PDB entry 1BIM | X-ray diffraction, 2.80 A resolution | chains A and B

== Chain A ==
Protein: Renin
From: Homo sapiens
Notes: EC 3.4.23.15
Reference sequence: P00797 (RENI_HUMAN); the construct lacks a stretch of the UniProt sequence and is renumbered around it, so the offset changes along the chain: -2 to 46 = UniProt 70-118; 47-97 = UniProt 121-171; 99-160 = UniProt 172-233; 161-240 = UniProt 238-317; 2 more segments
Sequence (337 residues; each row starts with the number of its first residue; note: 2 numbers in that range are skipped by the numbering (no residue carries them; nothing is unmodelled there); a row labelled like 46A-46B holds insertion residues (46A, then the next letters in order); numbers below 1 keep their minus sign (Gly-2 is residue -2)):
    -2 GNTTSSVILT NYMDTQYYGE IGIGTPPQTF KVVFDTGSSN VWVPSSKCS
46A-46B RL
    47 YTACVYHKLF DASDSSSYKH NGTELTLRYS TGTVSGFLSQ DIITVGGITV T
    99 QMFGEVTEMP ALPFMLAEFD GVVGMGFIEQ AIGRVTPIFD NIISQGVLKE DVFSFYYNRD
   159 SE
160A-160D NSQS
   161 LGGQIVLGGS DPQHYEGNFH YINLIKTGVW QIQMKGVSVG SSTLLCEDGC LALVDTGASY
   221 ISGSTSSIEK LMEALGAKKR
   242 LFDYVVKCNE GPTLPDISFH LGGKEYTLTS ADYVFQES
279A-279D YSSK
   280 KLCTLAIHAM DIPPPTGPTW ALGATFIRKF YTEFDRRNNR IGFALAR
Not modelled in the structure: 160A-160C
Disulfides: Cys45-Cys50, Cys206-Cys210, Cys249-Cys282
Ligand contacts: P2-P3 butanediamide renin inhibitor (3) (0QB; (2S)-2-[(2-amino-1,3-thiazol-4-yl)methyl]-N~1~-{(1S,2S)-1-(cyclohexylmethyl)-2-hydroxy-2-[(3R)-1,5,5-trimethyl-2-oxopyrrolidin-3-yl]ethyl}-N~4~-[2-(dimethylamino)-2-oxoethyl]-N~4~-[(1S)-1-phenylethyl]butanediamide): Thr12, Gln13, Val30, Asp32, Gly34, Ser35, Tyr75, Ser76, Thr77, Pro111, Phe112, Leu114, Ala115, Phe117, Val120, Leu213, Asp215, Gly217, Ala218, Ser219, Tyr220, Ile221, Ser222, His287, Met289, Ile291, Ala300
Swiss-Prot annotation at these positions:
  - active site: Asp32, Asp215
  - glycosylation (N-linked (GlcNAc...) asparagine): Asn-1, Asn67

== Chain B ==
Protein: Renin
From: Homo sapiens
Notes: EC 3.4.23.15
Reference sequence: P00797 (RENI_HUMAN); the construct lacks a stretch of the UniProt sequence and is renumbered around it, so the offset changes along the chain: -2 to 46 = UniProt 70-118; 47-97 = UniProt 121-171; 99-159 = UniProt 172-232; 161-240 = UniProt 238-317; 2 more segments
Sequence (337 residues; numbered -2 to 326 plus 11 insertion-coded residues; 3 numbers in that range are skipped by the numbering (no residue carries them; nothing is unmodelled there); the number before each row is that of its first residue; a row labelled like 46A-46B holds insertion residues (46A, then the next letters in order); numbers below 1 keep their minus sign (Gly-2 is residue -2)):
    -2 GNTTSSVILT NYMDTQYYGE IGIGTPPQTF KVVFDTGSSN VWVPSSKCS
46A-46B RL
    47 YTACVYHKLF DASDSSSYKH NGTELTLRYS TGTVSGFLSQ DIITVGGITV T
    99 QMFGEVTEMP ALPFMLAEFD GVVGMGFIEQ AIGRVTPIFD NIISQGVLKE DVFSFYYNRD
   159 S
159A-159D ENSQ
  160D S
   161 LGGQIVLGGS DPQHYEGNFH YINLIKTGVW QIQMKGVSVG SSTLLCEDGC LALVDTGASY
   221 ISGSTSSIEK LMEALGAKKR
   242 LFDYVVKCNE GPTLPDISFH LGGKEYTLTS ADYVFQES
279A-279D YSSK
   280 KLCTLAIHAM DIPPPTGPTW ALGATFIRKF YTEFDRRNNR IGFALAR
Not modelled in the structure: 159A-159D
Disulfides: Cys45-Cys50, Cys206-Cys210, Cys249-Cys282
Ligand contacts: P2-P3 butanediamide renin inhibitor (3) (0QB; (2S)-2-[(2-amino-1,3-thiazol-4-yl)methyl]-N~1~-{(1S,2S)-1-(cyclohexylmethyl)-2-hydroxy-2-[(3R)-1,5,5-trimethyl-2-oxopyrrolidin-3-yl]ethyl}-N~4~-[2-(dimethylamino)-2-oxoethyl]-N~4~-[(1S)-1-phenylethyl]butanediamide): Thr12, Gln13, Val30, Asp32, Gly34, Tyr75, Ser76, Thr77, Pro111, Phe112, Leu114, Ala115, Phe117, Val120, Leu213, Asp215, Gly217, Ala218, Ser219, Tyr220, Ile221, Ser222, His287, Met289, Ile291, Thr295, Ala300
Swiss-Prot annotation at these positions:
  - active site: Asp32, Asp215
  - glycosylation (N-linked (GlcNAc...) asparagine): Asn-1, Asn67

== Interface between chain A and chain B ==
Pairs across the interface - 22 pairs, chain A then chain B:
  Arg157(A) with Ile5(B); Ser160D(B), hydrogen bond (side chain-backbone); Leu161(B)
  Asp158(A) with Ser160D(B)
  Glu160(A) with Ser159(B), hydrogen bond
  Glu176(A) with Ser2(B); Ser3(B), hydrogen bond (side chain-backbone); Gly93(B)
  Pro253(A) with Tyr9(B), hydrophobic; Glu116(B)
  Thr254(A) with Glu116(B)
  Asp257(A) with Thr26(B)
  Thr270(A) with Glu17(B), hydrogen bond; Lys28(B)
  Ser271(A) with Lys28(B)
  Ala272(A) with Thr7(B)
  Tyr279A(A) with Tyr9(B), hydrophobic; Met10(B); Asp158(B), hydrogen bond
  Lys308(A) with Glu17(B), salt bridge
  Arg326(A) with Thr1(B), hydrogen bond (side chain-backbone); Ser3(B)
Other interface residues (no listed pair), chain A (15 interface residues in all): Ser201, Leu255
Other interface residues (no listed pair), chain B (20 interface residues in all): Asn8, Tyr15, Lys54, Gly92

== In short ==
15 residues of chain A face 20 of chain B across their interface; the contacts include 6 hydrogen bonds and 1
salt bridge. Among the polar pairs are Lys308(A)-Glu17(B), Arg157(A)-Ser160D(B) and Glu160(A)-Ser159(B). Bound
to chain A: P2-P3 butanediamide renin inhibitor (3).
Both chains are Renin (Homo sapiens). Entry 1BIM (Crystallographic studies on the binding modes of P2-P3
butanediamide renin inhibitors) was determined by X-ray diffraction (same publication as 1BIL).
